8TMC - chains E and H of the 9 polymer chains in the assembly; structure by electron microscopy, 3.30 A resolution.

Chain E:
Name: Cobalt/magnesium transport protein CorA
Source organism: Thermotoga maritima
UniProtKB: Q9WZ31 (CORA_THEMA); residue numbers follow UniProt; this construct covers 1-351
Amino-acid sequence (373 residues; row label = number of the first residue in the row; numbers below 1 keep their minus sign (Met-21 is residue -21)):
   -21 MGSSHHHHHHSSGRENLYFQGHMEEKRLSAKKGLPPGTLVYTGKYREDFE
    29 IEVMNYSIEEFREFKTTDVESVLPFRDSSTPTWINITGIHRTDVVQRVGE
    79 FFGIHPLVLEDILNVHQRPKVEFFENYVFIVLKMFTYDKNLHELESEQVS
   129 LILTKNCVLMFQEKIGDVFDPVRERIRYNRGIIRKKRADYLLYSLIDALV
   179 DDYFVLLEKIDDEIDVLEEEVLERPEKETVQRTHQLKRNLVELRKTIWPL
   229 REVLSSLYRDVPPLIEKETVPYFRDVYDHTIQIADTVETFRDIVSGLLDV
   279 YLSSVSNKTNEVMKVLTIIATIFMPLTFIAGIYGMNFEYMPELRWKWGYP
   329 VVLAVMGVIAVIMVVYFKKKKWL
Disordered / not traced: -21 to 3, 351
Construct notes: initiating methionine (-21); expression tag (-20 to 0)
Swiss-Prot annotation at these positions:
  - motif: Gly312 to Asn314 (Probable selectivity filter)
  - site: Asn288 (Essential for ion permeation), Leu294 (Important for closing the ion permeation pathway in the closed state), Thr295 (Threonine that confers selectivity for Co(2+) transport)
  - mutagenesis: Asp89 (D89F/K: Decreases ion transport), Asp253 (D253K: Increases protein stability. Decreases ion transport), Leu280 (L280A: Decreases ion transport), Asn288 (N288L: Abolishes Co(2+) uptake), Met291 (M291A: No effect on ion transport), Leu294 (L294A/V: Increases ion transport by suppression of an obstruction in the transmembrane ion permeation pathway), Thr295 (T295L: Strongly reduces Co(2+) uptake. Abolishes Co(2+) uptake; when associated with L-299; T295M: Strongly reduces Co(2+) uptake ...), Thr299 (T299L: Reduces Co(2+) uptake. Abolishes Co(2+) uptake; when associated with L-295; T299M: No effect on Co(2+) uptake; T299S: Abolishes Co(2+) uptake), Pro303 (P303A/G/I: Increases ion transport by suppression of a kink in the transmembrane ion permeation pathway), Thr305 (T305L: Abolishes Co(2+) uptake), Ile310 (I310A: Increases ion transport), Tyr311 (Y311A: Abolishes pentamerization. Abolishes ion transport; Y311F: No effect on pentamerization. No effect on ion transport), 7 further mutagenesis entries in UniProt
Bound ions: Mg2+: Asp89 (shared with 1 residue of chain D)

Chain H:
Name: sAB C12 Heavy Chain
Source organism: Homo sapiens
Amino-acid sequence (240 residues; each row starts with the number of its first residue):
     1 EISEVQLVESGGGLVQPGGSLRLSCAASGFNIYYSSIHWVRQAPGKGLEW
    51 VASIYSYSGYTSYADSVKGRFTISADTSKNTAYLQMNSLRAEDTAVYYCA
   101 RSFYVFKRGTKYPYYNYPAMDYWGQGTLVTVFNQIKGPSVFPLAPSSKST
   151 SGGTAALGCLVKDYFPEPVTVSWNSGALTSGVHTFPAVLQSSGLYSLSSV
   201 VTVPSSSLGTQTYICNVNHKPSNTKVDKKVEPKSCDKTHT
Disordered / not traced: 1-3, 133-240
Cystine bridges: Cys25-Cys99

How chain E and chain H interact:
Pairs across the interface - 10 pairs, chain E then chain H:
  Arg153(E) - Lys107(H)
  Asn157(E) - Val105(H)
  Gly159(E) - Val105(H)
  Gly159(E) - Phe106(H)
  Ile160(E) - Tyr114(H)  hydrophobic
  Lys163(E) - Tyr114(H)
  Tyr168(E) - Lys107(H)
  Tyr171(E) - Lys107(H)
  Tyr250(E) - Thr110(H)
  Asp253(E) - Gly109(H)
Also at the interface, not in a pair above, chain E (11 interface residues in all): Arg158, Asp175
Also at the interface, not in a pair above, chain H (7 interface residues in all): Arg108

In short:
The interface between chain E and chain H involves 11 residues on one side and 7 on the other. UniProt lists
19 mutagenesis sites on chain E.
Here chain E is Cobalt/magnesium transport protein CorA (Thermotoga maritima) and chain H is sAB C12 Heavy
Chain (Homo sapiens). Entry 8TMC (Cryo-EM structure of CorA in complex with conformation-specific synthetic
antibody C12 and 20 mM MgCl2, State ...) was determined by electron microscopy.
